8K49 - chains K and Q of the 23 polymer chains in the assembly; structure by electron microscopy, 2.90 A resolution.

== Chain K ==
Protein: VP8
Organism: Banna virus
UniProt: W0G587 (W0G587_9REOV); residue numbers follow UniProt; this construct covers 1-302
Chain sequence (302 residues; row label = number of the first residue in the row):
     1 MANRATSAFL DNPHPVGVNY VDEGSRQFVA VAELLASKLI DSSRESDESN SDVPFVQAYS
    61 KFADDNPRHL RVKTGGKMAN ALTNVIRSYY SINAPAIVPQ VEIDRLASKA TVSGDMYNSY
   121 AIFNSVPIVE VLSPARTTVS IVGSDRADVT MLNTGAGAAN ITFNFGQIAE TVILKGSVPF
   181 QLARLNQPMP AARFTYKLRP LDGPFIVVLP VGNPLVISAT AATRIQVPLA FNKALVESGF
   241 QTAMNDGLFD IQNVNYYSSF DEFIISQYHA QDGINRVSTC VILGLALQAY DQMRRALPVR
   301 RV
Disordered / not traced: 1, 300-302
Differences from the reference sequence: conflict Arg136 (Gln in W0G587), Leu185 (Met in W0G587), Ser266 (Ala in W0G587)

== Chain Q ==
Protein: VP10
Organism: Banna virus
UniProt: A0A2H4QDD3 (A0A2H4QDD3_9REOV); residue numbers follow UniProt; this construct covers 1-249
Chain sequence (249 residues; numbered 1 to 249; the number before each row is that of its first residue):
     1 MDVLSKGSLK ELLAHLEKTP LEEAISYRIG TVPYQNVLIS RNEYYNQLYP DTTSLIDGVS
    61 REGQRNVNGL IMSIISYVVS GSGHYIPNIG FMLLRRSILD ILTKHDTGLV TNNLNYGIIA
   121 RNLTVSKMNC EQRKRMLICF KLLAYKDGNQ NDYEIYLNQN IPLKQIAPNF IPGDMRTVIH
   181 NQDQLAIVGI PAYRLTQSTE LSIRDDNAKS YKLGYVDWYN SNSFLRERSE FNLIRLKDRD
   241 TKYGKLNGW
Disordered / not traced: 192-194
Differences from the reference sequence: conflict Val79 (Ile in A0A2H4QDD3)

== How chain K and chain Q interact ==
Pairs across the interface (27):
  Val18(K) - Lys127(Q)
  Val18(K) - Arg204(Q)
  Asn19(K) - Met128(Q)  hydrogen bond (side chain-backbone)
  Asn19(K) - Asn129(Q)
  Asn19(K) - Arg133(Q)
  Val21(K) - Asp205(Q)
  Glu23(K) - Leu195(Q)
  Glu23(K) - Thr196(Q)  hydrogen bond
  Glu23(K) - Glu200(Q)  hydrogen bond (backbone-side chain)
  Glu23(K) - Lys209(Q)  salt bridge
  Arg26(K) - Glu200(Q)  salt bridge
  Pro95(K) - Arg133(Q)
  Ile97(K) - Ile166(Q)  hydrophobic
  Pro99(K) - Glu131(Q)
  Gln100(K) - Glu131(Q)  hydrogen bond (backbone-side chain)
  Gln100(K) - Ile187(Q)
  Gln100(K) - Lys212(Q)
  Tyr117(K) - Tyr44(Q)  hydrophobic
  Tyr117(K) - Tyr45(Q)  hydrogen bond
  Tyr117(K) - Leu201(Q)
  Asp272(K) - Pro50(Q)
  Ile274(K) - Tyr45(Q)  hydrophobic
  Ile274(K) - Gln47(Q)
  Ile274(K) - Tyr49(Q)  hydrophobic
  Asn275(K) - Tyr49(Q)
  Asn275(K) - Pro50(Q)  hydrogen bond (side chain-backbone)
  Ser278(K) - Leu201(Q)
Interface residues without a listed pair, chain K (20 interface residues in all): Asp22, Ile92, Ala96, Val98, Val101, Gln226
Interface residues without a listed pair, chain Q (28 interface residues in all): Asn36, Asp51, Ser126, Cys130, Pro162, Gln184, Ala186, Ser198

== Summary ==
The interface between chain K and chain Q involves 20 residues on one side and 28 on the other, with 6
hydrogen bonds and 2 salt bridges. Polar pairs include Glu23(K)-Lys209(Q), Arg26(K)-Glu200(Q) and
Asn19(K)-Met128(Q).
Here chain K is VP8 and chain Q is VP10, both from Banna virus. Entry 8K49 (Structure of partial Banna virus)
was determined by electron microscopy, deposited together with 8K42, 8K43 and 8K4A.
